Entry 9CMV (X-ray diffraction, 3.01 A resolution); this record covers chains A and B.

== Chain A ==
Protein: Phosphatidylinositol 4,5-bisphosphate 3-kinase catalytic subunit alpha isoform
From: Homo sapiens
Notes: EC 2.7.1.137, 2.7.1.153, 2.7.11.1
Reference sequence: P42336 (PK3CA_HUMAN); numbering as in UniProt (aligned over 105-1068)
Amino-acid sequence (965 residues; row label = number of the first residue in the row):
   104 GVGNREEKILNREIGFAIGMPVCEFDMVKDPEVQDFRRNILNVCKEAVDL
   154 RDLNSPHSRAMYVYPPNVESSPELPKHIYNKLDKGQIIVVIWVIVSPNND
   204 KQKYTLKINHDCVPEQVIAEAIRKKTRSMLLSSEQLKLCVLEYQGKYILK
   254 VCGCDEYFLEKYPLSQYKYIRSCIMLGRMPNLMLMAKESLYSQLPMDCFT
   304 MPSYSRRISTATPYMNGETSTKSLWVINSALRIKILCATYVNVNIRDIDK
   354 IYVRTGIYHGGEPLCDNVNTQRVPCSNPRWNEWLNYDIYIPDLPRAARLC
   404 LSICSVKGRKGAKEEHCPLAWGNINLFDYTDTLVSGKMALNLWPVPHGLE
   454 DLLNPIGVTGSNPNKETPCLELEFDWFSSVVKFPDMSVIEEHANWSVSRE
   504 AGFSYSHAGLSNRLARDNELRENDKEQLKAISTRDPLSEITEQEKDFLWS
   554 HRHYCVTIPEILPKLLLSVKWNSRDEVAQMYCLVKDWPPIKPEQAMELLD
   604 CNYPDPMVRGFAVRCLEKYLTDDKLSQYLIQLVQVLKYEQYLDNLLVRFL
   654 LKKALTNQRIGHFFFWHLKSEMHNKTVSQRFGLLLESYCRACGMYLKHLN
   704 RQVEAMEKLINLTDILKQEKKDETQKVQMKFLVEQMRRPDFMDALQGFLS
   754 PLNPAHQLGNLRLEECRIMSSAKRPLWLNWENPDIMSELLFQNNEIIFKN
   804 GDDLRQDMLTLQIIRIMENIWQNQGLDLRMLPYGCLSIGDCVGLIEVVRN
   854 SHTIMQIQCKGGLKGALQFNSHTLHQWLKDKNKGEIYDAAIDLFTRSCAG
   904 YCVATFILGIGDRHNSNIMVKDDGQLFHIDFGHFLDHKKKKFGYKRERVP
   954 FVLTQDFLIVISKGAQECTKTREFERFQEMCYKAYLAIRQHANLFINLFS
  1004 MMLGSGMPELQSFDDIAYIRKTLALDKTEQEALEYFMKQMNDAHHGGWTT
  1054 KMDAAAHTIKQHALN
Disordered / not traced: 104-105, 310-323, 348-351, 411-412, 505-522, 865-871, 941-949, 1052-1068
Sequence notes: expression tag (104); engineered mutation A1057 (Trp in P42336), A1058 (Ile in P42336), A1059 (Phe in P42336)
Swiss-Prot annotation at these positions:
  - region: I771 to R777 (G-loop), G912 to N920 (Catalytic loop), H931 to T957 (Activation loop)
  - site: K776 (Implicated in the recognition of ATP as well as PIP2. Also crucial for autophosphorylation of the p85alpha subunit)
Small-molecule neighbours: A1AZD (tert-butyl [2-(2-{[(2P)-2-{4-[4-(2-amino-2-oxoethyl)-2-fluoroanilino]thieno[2,3-d]pyridazin-7-yl}phenyl]oxy}ethoxy)ethyl]carbamate): I194, V196, Q205, K206, Y207, A224, I225, K228, T229, Y246, Y250, L287

== Chain B ==
Protein: GTPase KRas
From: Homo sapiens
Reference sequence: P01116 (RASK_HUMAN), isoform P01116-2; residues 1-169 here = UniProt positions 1-169
Amino-acid sequence (170 residues; row label = number of the first residue in the row; numbering starts at 0):
     0 GMTEYKLVVVGAGGVGKSALTIQLIQNHFVDEYDPTIEDSYRKQVVIDGE
    50 TCLLDILDTAGQEEYSAMRDQYMRTGEGFLCVFAINNTKSFEDIHHYREQ
   100 IKRVKDSEDVPMVLVGNKCDLPSRTVDTKQAQDLARSYGIPFIETSAKTR
   150 QGVDDAFYTLVREIRKHKEK
Disordered / not traced: 0, 168-169
Sequence notes: expression tag (0)
Swiss-Prot annotation at these positions:
  - motif: Y32 to Y40 (Effector region)
  - binding site (GTP): G10 to A18, V29 to T35, A59, G60, N116 to D119
  - modified residue: M1 (N-acetylmethionine), T2 (N-acetylthreonine), K104 (N6-acetyllysine)
  - glycosylation: T35 (Microbial infection: O-linked (Glc) threonine)
Bound ions: Mg2+: S17, T35 (together with GMP-PNP)
Small-molecule neighbours:
  - A1AZD (tert-butyl [2-(2-{[(2P)-2-{4-[4-(2-amino-2-oxoethyl)-2-fluoroanilino]thieno[2,3-d]pyridazin-7-yl}phenyl]oxy}ethoxy)ethyl]carbamate): I24, Q25, Y40, R41
  - GMP-PNP (GNP; phosphoaminophosphonic acid-guanylate ester): A11, G12, G13, V14, G15, K16, S17, A18, F28, V29, D30, Y32, D33, P34, T35, T58, A59, G60, Q61, N116, K117, D119, L120, S145, A146, K147

== How chain A and chain B interact ==
Residue-residue contacts (28; chain A residue first):
  D186(A) with E63(B)
  N201(A) with R41(B)
  D203(A) with R41(B)
  Q205(A) with S39(B); Y40(B); R41(B)
  K206(A) with E37(B), salt bridge; D38(B); S39(B), hydrogen bond (backbone-side chain); L56(B)
  Y207(A) with D38(B)
  T208(A) with I36(B); E37(B), hydrogen bond (side chain-backbone); D38(B), hydrogen bond (backbone-side chain)
  K210(A) with I36(B); E63(B), salt bridge; Y64(B)
  K227(A) with D33(B), salt bridge; P34(B), hydrogen bond (side chain-backbone); D38(B)
  K228(A) with Q25(B)
  R230(A) with V29(B); D33(B), salt bridge
  S231(A) with I21(B); V29(B)
  M232(A) with H27(B)
  L233(A) with H27(B); F28(B)
Interface residues without a listed pair, chain A (16 interface residues in all): L209, M282
Interface residues without a listed pair, chain B (18 interface residues in all): T35, M67

== In short ==
16 residues of chain A and 18 residues of chain B are in contact; the contacts include 4 hydrogen bonds and 4
salt bridges. Polar contacts include K206(A)-E37(B), K210(A)-E63(B) and K227(A)-D33(B). Compound A1AZD is
bound between chain A and chain B.
Here chain A is Phosphatidylinositol 4,5-bisphosphate 3-kinase catalytic subunit alpha isoform and chain B is
GTPase KRas, both from Homo sapiens. Entry 9CMV (Crystal structure of the KRAS-p110alpha complex in the
presence of molecular glue D223) was determined by X-ray diffraction together with 9CMK and 9CML from the same
study.
